Entry 6HOW (X-ray diffraction, 1.92 A resolution); this record covers chains B and C of the 4 polymer chains in the assembly.

== Chain B (and C) ==
Molecule: Pteridine reductase
From: Trypanosoma brucei brucei
Notes: chain C of this document is another copy of the same molecule, construct and numbering; everything in this record applies to it too
UniProt: O76290 (O76290_TRYBB); numbering as in UniProt (aligned over 1-268)
Chain sequence (288 residues; row label = number of the first residue in the row; numbers below 1 keep their minus sign (Met-19 is residue -19)):
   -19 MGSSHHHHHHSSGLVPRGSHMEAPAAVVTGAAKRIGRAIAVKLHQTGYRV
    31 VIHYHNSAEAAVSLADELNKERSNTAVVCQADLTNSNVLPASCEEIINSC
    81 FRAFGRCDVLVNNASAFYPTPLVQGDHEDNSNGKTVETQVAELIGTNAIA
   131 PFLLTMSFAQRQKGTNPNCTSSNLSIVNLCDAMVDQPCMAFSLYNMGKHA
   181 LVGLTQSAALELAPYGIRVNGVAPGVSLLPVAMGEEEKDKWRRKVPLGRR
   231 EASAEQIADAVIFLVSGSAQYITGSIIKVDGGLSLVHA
Disordered / not traced: -19 to 1, 104-113, 143-151 (chain C: -19 to 1, 104-113, 143-150, 208-217)
Sequence notes: initiating methionine (-19); expression tag (-18 to 0)
Small-molecule neighbours:
  - GJQ ((2R)-1-(3,4-dichlorophenyl)-2-(4-nitrophenyl)-2H-1,3,5-triazine-4,6-diamine): Arg14, Ser95, Ala96, Phe97, Asp161, Tyr174, Val206, Ser207, Leu208, Leu209, Pro210, Ala212, Trp221
  - NADP (NAP; NADP nicotinamide-adenine-dinucleotide phosphate): Gly10, Arg14, Ile15, Gly16, His33, Tyr34, His35, Asn36, Ser37, Ala61, Asp62, Leu63, Thr64, Asn93, Ala94, Ser95, Ala96, Glu122, Thr126, Leu159, Cys160, Asp161, Tyr174, Lys178, Pro204, Gly205, Val206, Ser207, Leu208

== Chain B / chain C interface ==
Residue-residue contacts - 68 pairs, chain B then chain C:
  Asn65(B) - Glu117(C)  hydrogen bond
  Ser66(B) - Glu117(C)
  Asn67(B) - Glu117(C)
  Pro70(B) - Val116(C)  hydrophobic
  Pro70(B) - Glu117(C)
  Pro101(B) - Met136(C)
  Pro101(B) - Glu191(C)
  Leu102(B) - Phe132(C)  hydrophobic
  Leu102(B) - Met136(C)  hydrophobic
  Leu102(B) - Gln140(C)
  Leu102(B) - Ala188(C)  hydrophobic
  Leu102(B) - Glu191(C)  hydrogen bond (backbone-side chain)
  Val103(B) - Ala139(C)  hydrophobic
  Val103(B) - Gln140(C)
  Val103(B) - Glu191(C)
  Val103(B) - Tyr195(C)
  Val116(B) - Pro70(C)  hydrophobic
  Glu117(B) - Asn65(C)  hydrogen bond
  Glu117(B) - Ser66(C)
  Glu117(B) - Pro70(C)
  Val120(B) - Ile129(C)  hydrophobic
  Ile124(B) - Ile129(C)  hydrophobic
  Ala128(B) - Met176(C)
  Ile129(B) - Val120(C)  hydrophobic
  Ile129(B) - Ile124(C)  hydrophobic
  Phe132(B) - Leu102(C)  hydrophobic
  Phe132(B) - Val116(C)  hydrophobic
  Phe132(B) - Leu173(C)  hydrophobic
  Phe132(B) - Met176(C)  hydrophobic
  Leu133(B) - Val116(C)  hydrophobic
  Leu133(B) - Glu117(C)
  Met136(B) - Leu102(C)  hydrophobic
  Val164(B) - Gln186(C)
  Asp165(B) - Gln186(C)  hydrogen bond
  Pro167(B) - Ser187(C)
  Pro167(B) - Leu190(C)
  Met169(B) - Leu190(C)
  Met169(B) - Glu191(C)
  Ala170(B) - Glu191(C)
  Ser172(B) - Phe132(C)
  Ser172(B) - Ser187(C)
  Ser172(B) - Glu191(C)
  Leu173(B) - Phe132(C)  hydrophobic
  Asn175(B) - Gly183(C)
  Asn175(B) - Ser187(C)  hydrogen bond
  Met176(B) - Ala128(C)
  Met176(B) - Ala180(C)
  Met176(B) - Leu184(C)
  His179(B) - His179(C)
  His179(B) - Gly183(C)
  His179(B) - Gln186(C)
  Ala180(B) - Met176(C)
  Gly183(B) - Asn175(C)  hydrogen bond (backbone-side chain)
  Gly183(B) - His179(C)
  Leu184(B) - Met176(C)
  Gln186(B) - Val164(C)
  Gln186(B) - Asp165(C)  hydrogen bond
  Gln186(B) - His179(C)
  Ser187(B) - Pro167(C)
  Ser187(B) - Ser172(C)
  Ser187(B) - Asn175(C)  hydrogen bond
  Ala188(B) - Leu102(C)  hydrophobic
  Leu190(B) - Pro167(C)
  Glu191(B) - Pro101(C)
  Glu191(B) - Leu102(C)  hydrogen bond (side chain-backbone)
  Glu191(B) - Met169(C)
  Glu191(B) - Ala170(C)
  Glu191(B) - Ser172(C)
Other interface residues (no listed pair), chain B (40 interface residues in all): Leu69, Thr135, Phe171, Val182, Leu192, Tyr195
Other interface residues (no listed pair), chain C (42 interface residues in all): Asn67, Leu69, Val103, Leu133, Thr135, Phe171, Val182, Leu192

== In short ==
40 residues of chain B and 42 residues of chain C are in contact, with 9 hydrogen bonds. Polar contacts
include Asn65(B)-Glu117(C), Leu102(B)-Glu191(C) and Asp165(B)-Gln186(C). Ligands of chain B: NADP and compound
GJQ.
Chain B and chain C are both Pteridine reductase (Trypanosoma brucei brucei); the structure, Trypanosoma
brucei PTR1 in complex with the triazine inhibitor 2a (F219), was determined by X-ray diffraction together
with 6HNC and 6HNR from the same study.
